Entry 9ITQ (electron microscopy, 3.98 A resolution); this record covers chains I and Z of the 16 polymer chains in the assembly.

== Chain I ==
Protein: ATP synthase subunit c
Organism: Chloroflexus aurantiacus J-10-fl
UniProt: A9WGS9 (ATPL_CHLAA); residue numbers follow UniProt; this construct covers 1-76
Sequence (76 residues; row label = number of the first residue in the row):
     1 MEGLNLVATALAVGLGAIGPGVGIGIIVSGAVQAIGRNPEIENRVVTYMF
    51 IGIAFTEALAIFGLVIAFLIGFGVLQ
Not modelled in the structure: 1, 73-76
UniProt features mapped onto this chain:
  - site: E57 (Reversibly protonated during proton transport)

== Chain Z ==
Protein: ATP synthase subunit a
Organism: Chloroflexus aurantiacus J-10-fl
UniProt: A9WGT0 (A9WGT0_CHLAA); residues 1-312 here = UniProt positions 1-312
Sequence (312 residues; row label = number of the first residue in the row):
     1 MSTRTRNILIIVGALIISIASRFFLYTGPPHVEVAAEVIFDGIPGFPITN
    51 SFVVAIIIDIFVIALAVAATRNLQMVPRGLQNVMEFILESLYNLFRNINA
   101 KYVATAFPLVATIFLFVLFGNWFGLLPGVGSIGVCHEKKEEHAVVDERLA
   151 LAAPAAPLSSVAAAEGEEIHDTCAAQGKKLVPLFRAPAADLNFTFAIAVI
   201 SFVFIEYWGFRALGPGYLKKFFNTNGIMSFVGIIEFISELVKPFALAFRL
   251 FGNIFAGEVLLVVMAFLVPLLLPLPFYGFEVFVGFIQALIFALLTYAFLN
   301 IAVTGHDEEHAH
Not modelled in the structure: 1-17, 137-169, 305-312

== Interface between chain I and chain Z ==
Contacting residue pairs (16):
  I51(I) with F282(Z), hydrophobic; I286(Z), hydrophobic
  A54(I) with F279(Z); F282(Z), hydrophobic
  F55(I) with I286(Z), hydrophobic
  E57(I) with F279(Z)
  A58(I) with F279(Z)
  I61(I) with L260(Z), hydrophobic; F276(Z), hydrophobic
  F62(I) with N253(Z); A256(Z), hydrophobic
  V65(I) with A256(Z); V259(Z), hydrophobic; L260(Z), hydrophobic
  F68(I) with V263(Z), hydrophobic
  F72(I) with E33(Z)
Also at the interface, not in a pair above, chain I (12 interface residues in all): F50, L69
Also at the interface, not in a pair above, chain Z (15 interface residues in all): G252, M264, E280, Q287, I290

== Overview ==
12 residues of chain I face 15 of chain Z across their interface.
Chain I is ATP synthase subunit c and chain Z is ATP synthase subunit a, both from Chloroflexus aurantiacus
J-10-fl; the structure, Chloroflexus aurantiacus ATP synthase, state 3, focused refinement of FO, was
determined by electron microscopy, deposited together with 9ITJ, 9ITK, 9ITL, 9ITM, 9ITN, 9ITO and 11 further
entries.
